PDB entry 3KZ5 | X-ray diffraction, 1.58 A resolution | chains E and B

[Chain E (and B)]
Name: Protein sopB
From: Escherichia coli
Notes: chain B of this document is another copy of the same molecule, construct and numbering; everything in this record applies to it too
Reference sequence: P62558 (SOPB_ECOLI); the author numbering skips numbers that UniProt does not, so the offset changes along the chain: 275-298 = UniProt 276-299; 300-323 = UniProt 300-323
Chain sequence (52 residues; each row starts with the number of its first residue; note: 1 number in that range is skipped by the numbering (no residue carries it; nothing is unmodelled there)):
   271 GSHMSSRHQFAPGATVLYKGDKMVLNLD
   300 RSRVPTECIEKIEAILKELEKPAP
Not modelled in the structure: 320-323 (chain B: 271, 320-323)
Construct notes: expression tag (271-274)

[Chain E / chain B interface]
Residue-residue contacts - 51 pairs, chain E then chain B:
  His278(E) - Glu319(B)  salt bridge
  Phe280(E) - Glu312(B)
  Phe280(E) - Leu315(B)
  Phe280(E) - Glu319(B)
  Ala284(E) - Leu318(B)  hydrophobic
  Tyr288(E) - Arg300(B)
  Gly290(E) - Arg300(B)  hydrogen bond (backbone-side chain)
  Asp291(E) - Leu297(B)
  Asp291(E) - Arg300(B)  hydrogen bond (backbone-side chain)
  Asp291(E) - Ser301(B)
  Lys292(E) - Leu297(B)
  Lys292(E) - Asp298(B)
  Met293(E) - Leu295(B)
  Met293(E) - Asn296(B)
  Met293(E) - Leu297(B)  hydrogen bond (backbone-backbone)
  Met293(E) - Arg300(B)
  Val294(E) - Val294(B)  hydrophobic
  Val294(E) - Leu295(B)
  Val294(E) - Asn296(B)
  Leu295(E) - Met293(B)
  Leu295(E) - Val294(B)
  Leu295(E) - Leu295(B)  hydrogen bond (backbone-backbone)
  Leu295(E) - Leu315(B)  hydrophobic
  Asn296(E) - Met293(B)
  Asn296(E) - Val294(B)
  Leu297(E) - Asp291(B)
  Leu297(E) - Lys292(B)
  Leu297(E) - Met293(B)  hydrogen bond (backbone-backbone)
  Asp298(E) - Asp291(B)
  Asp298(E) - Lys292(B)
  Arg300(E) - Tyr288(B)
  Arg300(E) - Gly290(B)  hydrogen bond (side chain-backbone)
  Arg300(E) - Asp291(B)  hydrogen bond (backbone-backbone)
  Ser301(E) - Asp291(B)
  Pro304(E) - Leu318(B)
  Cys307(E) - Leu318(B)  hydrophobic
  Lys310(E) - Ile314(B)
  Lys310(E) - Glu317(B)  salt bridge
  Glu312(E) - Tyr288(B)  hydrogen bond
  Glu312(E) - Met293(B)
  Ile314(E) - Cys307(B)  hydrophobic
  Ile314(E) - Lys310(B)
  Ile314(E) - Ile314(B)  hydrophobic
  Leu315(E) - Phe280(B)
  Leu315(E) - Leu295(B)  hydrophobic
  Leu318(E) - Ala284(B)  hydrophobic
  Leu318(E) - Val303(B)  hydrophobic
  Leu318(E) - Pro304(B)
  Leu318(E) - Cys307(B)  hydrophobic
  Glu319(E) - His278(B)  salt bridge
  Glu319(E) - Phe280(B)
Also at the interface, not in a pair above, chain E (31 interface residues in all): Gln279, Ala281, Lys289, Val303, Ile308, Ile311, Lys316, Glu317
Also at the interface, not in a pair above, chain B (29 interface residues in all): Gln279, Ile308, Ile311, Lys316

[In short]
The interface between chain E and chain B involves 31 residues on one side and 29 on the other, with 8
hydrogen bonds and 3 salt bridges. Polar pairs include His278(E)-Glu319(B), Lys310(E)-Glu317(B) and
Gly290(E)-Arg300(B).
Both chains are Protein sopB (Escherichia coli). Entry 3KZ5 (Structure of cdomain) was determined by X-ray
diffraction together with 3MKW and 3MKY from the same study.
